Entry 5KL3 (X-ray diffraction, 1.45 A resolution); this record covers chains A and C of the 3 polymer chains in the assembly.

Chain A:
Molecule: Wilms tumor protein
From: Homo sapiens
UniProt: P19544 (WT1_HUMAN), isoform P19544-2; residues 350-437 here correspond to UniProt positions 333-420 (UniProt number = residue number - 17)
Sequence (93 residues; each row starts with the number of its first residue):
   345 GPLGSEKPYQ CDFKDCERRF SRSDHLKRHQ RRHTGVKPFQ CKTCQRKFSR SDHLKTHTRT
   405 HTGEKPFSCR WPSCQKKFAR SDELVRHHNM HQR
Unresolved in the structure: 345-350
Construct notes: expression tag (345-349); engineered mutation His-369 (Gln352 in P19544)
From the paper describing this entry:
  - binding site for the 11-nt DNA strand: His-369, His-397
  - binding site for the 11-nt DNA strand (chain C): His-397
  - specificity-determining residues: His-397

Chain C:
Molecule: 11-nt DNA strand
Sequence (11 nucleotides; row label = number of the first residue in the row):
     1 TACTCCCACG C

Chain A / chain C interface:
Contacting residue pairs (15):
  Arg-366(A) with DA2(C), base contact
  Ser-367(A) with DT1(C), base contact
  Asp-368(A) with DT1(C), base contact; DA2(C), base contact
  Phe-383(A) with DC3(C), phosphate contact
  Arg-394(A) with DC5(C), base contact
  Ser-395(A) with DC3(C), phosphate contact; DT4(C), hydrogen bond to the phosphate
  Asp-396(A) with DT4(C), hydrogen bond to the phosphate; DC5(C), hydrogen bond to the base
  Lys-399(A) with DT4(C), phosphate contact; DC5(C), salt bridge to the phosphate
  Arg-424(A) with DA8(C), base contact
  Ser-425(A) with DC6(C), hydrogen bond to the phosphate
  Asp-426(A) with DA8(C), base contact
Also at the interface, not in a pair above, chain A (16 interface residues in all): Lys-371, Arg-372, Phe-411, Val-429, Arg-430
Also at the interface, not in a pair above, chain C (10 interface residues in all): DC7, DC9, DG10

Summary:
Chain A and chain C form an interface of 16 and 10 residues respectively; the contacts include 4 hydrogen
bonds and 1 salt bridge. Polar contacts include Asp-396(A)/DC5(C), Ser-395(A)/DT4(C) and Asp-396(A)/DT4(C).
The paper reports a binding site for the 11-nt DNA strand at His-369(A) and His-397(A); a binding site for the
11-nt DNA strand (chain C) at His-397(A).
Chain A is Wilms tumor protein (Homo sapiens) and chain C is an 11-nt DNA strand; the structure, Wilms Tumor
Protein (WT1) ZnF2-4 Q369H in complex with DNA, was determined by X-ray diffraction together with 5KL2, 5KL4,
5KL5, 5KL6 and 5KL7 from the same study.
